Entry 8XUB (X-ray diffraction, 2.50 A resolution); this record covers chains A and B.

[Chain A]
Molecule: Y-50 alpha
From: Homo sapiens
Amino-acid sequence (205 residues; each row starts with the number of its first residue; note: 13 numbers in that range are skipped by the numbering (no residue carries them; nothing is unmodelled there)):
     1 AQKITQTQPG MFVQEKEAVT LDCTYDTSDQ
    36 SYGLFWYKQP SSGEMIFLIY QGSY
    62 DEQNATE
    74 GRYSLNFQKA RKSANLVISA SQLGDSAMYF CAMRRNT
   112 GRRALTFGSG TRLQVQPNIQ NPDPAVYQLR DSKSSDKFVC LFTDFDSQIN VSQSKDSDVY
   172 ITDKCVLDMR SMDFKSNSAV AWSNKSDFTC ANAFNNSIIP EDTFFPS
Not modelled in the structure: 218
Cystine bridges: Cys23-Cys104, Cys151-Cys201
Covalently attached groups: N-acetylglucosamine (NAG) linked to Asn65
Reported in the primary citation:
  - mutagenesis - R107A, R113A: decreased signaling
  - mutagenesis - R108A: unchanged signaling
  - mutagenesis - R114A: decreased signaling in response to TMM

[Chain B]
Molecule: Y-50 beta
From: Homo sapiens
Amino-acid sequence (249 residues; numbered 1 to 257 plus 5 insertion-coded residues; 13 numbers in that range are skipped by the numbering (no residue carries them; nothing is unmodelled there); the number before each row is that of its first residue; a row labelled like 111A-111B holds insertion residues (111A, then the next letters in order)):
     1 DTEVTQTPKH LVMGMTNKKS LKCEQHMGH
    37 RAMYWYKQKA KKPPELMFVY SY
    63 EKLSINESVP
    74 SRFSPECP
    83 NSSLLNLHLH ALQPEDSALY LCASSHLGL
111A-111B AG
  112C G
  112B I
  112A D
   112 GTDTQYFGPG TRLTVLEDLK NVFPPEVAVF EPSKAEISRT QKATLVCLAT GFYPPHVELS
   172 WWVNGKEVHD GVCTDPQPLK EQPALNDSRY ALSSRLRVSA TFWQDPRNHF RCQVQFYGLS
   232 ENDEWTQDRA KPVTQIVSAE AWGRAD
Not modelled in the structure: 1
Cystine bridges: Cys23-Cys104, Cys158-Cys223
Covalently attached groups: N-acetylglucosamine (NAG) linked to Asn68
Reported in the primary citation:
  - mutagenesis - D114A: decreased signaling in response to TMM

[How chain A and chain B interact]
Contacting residue pairs (92; chain A residue first):
  Phe40(A) - Thr115(B)
  Tyr42(A) - Gln116(B)  hydrogen bond (side chain-backbone)
  Tyr42(A) - Phe118(B)  hydrophobic
  Gln44(A) - Gln44(B)  hydrogen bond
  Gln44(A) - Leu101(B)
  Ser46(A) - Pro187(B)
  Gly48(A) - Leu101(B)
  Gly48(A) - Pro120(B)
  Met50(A) - Pro50(B)  hydrophobic
  Met50(A) - Leu103(B)  hydrophobic
  Met50(A) - Phe118(B)
  Phe52(A) - Thr115(B)
  Tyr55(A) - Thr113(B)
  Phe103(A) - Gln44(B)
  Arg107(A) - Asp114(B)  hydrogen bond (side chain-backbone)
  Arg113(A) - Tyr40(B)  hydrogen bond (backbone-side chain)
  Arg113(A) - Ser57(B)
  Arg113(A) - Ser66(B)
  Arg113(A) - Ile67(B)
  Arg114(A) - Tyr40(B)
  Arg114(A) - Leu109(B)
  Arg114(A) - Asp112A(B)  salt bridge
  Arg114(A) - Asp114(B)  salt bridge
  Arg114(A) - Gln116(B)
  Ala115(A) - Tyr42(B)
  Ala115(A) - Leu52(B)  hydrophobic
  Leu116(A) - Tyr42(B)  hydrogen bond (backbone-side chain)
  Leu116(A) - Gln116(B)
  Phe118(A) - Pro49(B)
  Phe118(A) - Pro50(B)
  Phe118(A) - Phe118(B)  hydrophobic
  Gly119(A) - Pro49(B)
  Arg123(A) - Pro187(B)
  Asp134(A) - Arg150(B)  salt bridge
  Tyr138(A) - Ser144(B)
  Tyr138(A) - Ala146(B)
  Tyr138(A) - Glu147(B)
  Tyr138(A) - Arg150(B)
  Tyr138(A) - Thr151(B)
  Gln139(A) - Ser144(B)
  Leu140(A) - Phe141(B)
  Leu140(A) - Glu142(B)
  Leu140(A) - Thr155(B)
  Leu140(A) - Val157(B)  hydrophobic
  Arg141(A) - Val140(B)
  Arg141(A) - Phe141(B)
  Arg141(A) - Glu142(B)  hydrogen bond (backbone-backbone)
  Asp142(A) - Ala139(B)
  Asp142(A) - Val140(B)
  Asp142(A) - Phe141(B)
  Ser143(A) - Val140(B)  hydrogen bond (backbone-backbone)
  Ser143(A) - Glu142(B)  hydrogen bond
  Ser143(A) - Glu251(B)
  Ser143(A) - Ala252(B)
  Phe149(A) - Phe141(B)  hydrophobic
  Val150(A) - Phe141(B)  hydrophobic
  Val150(A) - Leu159(B)  hydrophobic
  Leu152(A) - Thr155(B)
  Asp155(A) - Thr151(B)
  Asp155(A) - Arg208(B)  salt bridge
  Ser168(A) - Pro194(B)
  Tyr171(A) - Leu190(B)  hydrophobic
  Tyr171(A) - Lys191(B)
  Tyr171(A) - Glu192(B)  hydrogen bond (side chain-backbone)
  Ile172(A) - Leu190(B)
  Thr173(A) - Asp186(B)  hydrogen bond
  Thr173(A) - Ser204(B)  hydrogen bond
  Thr173(A) - Arg206(B)
  Cys176(A) - Cys184(B)  disulfide
  Cys176(A) - Thr185(B)
  Cys176(A) - Arg206(B)
  Val177(A) - Cys184(B)  hydrogen bond (backbone-side chain)
  Leu178(A) - Gly182(B)
  Leu178(A) - Arg206(B)
  Leu178(A) - Arg208(B)
  Asp179(A) - Asp181(B)
  Asp179(A) - Gly182(B)  hydrogen bond (backbone-backbone)
  Met180(A) - Lys153(B)
  Met180(A) - Asp181(B)
  Met180(A) - Arg208(B)
  Arg181(A) - Asp181(B)  hydrogen bond (backbone-side chain)
  Ser182(A) - Asp181(B)
  Phe185(A) - Lys153(B)
  Phe185(A) - Arg208(B)
  Ser187(A) - Arg208(B)  hydrogen bond
  Ser189(A) - Arg206(B)  hydrogen bond
  Ala190(A) - Arg206(B)
  Val191(A) - Arg206(B)
  Trp193(A) - Leu159(B)  hydrophobic
  Trp193(A) - Ala202(B)  hydrophobic
  Phe215(A) - Arg150(B)
  Pro217(A) - Ala146(B)  hydrophobic
Interface residues without a listed pair, chain A (53 interface residues in all): Glu49, Ala136, Lys148, Thr154, Asp174, Met183
Interface residues without a listed pair, chain B (58 interface residues in all): Val55, Gly112, Tyr117, Gly119, Pro143, Leu156, Thr161, Val183, Val209, Ser210
Inter-chain disulfides: Cys176(A)-Cys184(B)

[In short]
53 residues of chain A face 58 of chain B across their interface, with 1 disulfide bond, 16 hydrogen bonds and
4 salt bridges. Polar contacts include Arg114(A)-Asp112A(B), Arg114(A)-Asp114(B) and Asp134(A)-Arg150(B). The
paper reports that R107A and R113A of chain A reduce signaling; R114A of chain A reduces signaling in response
to TMM; 5 substitutions were tested in all.
Here chain A is Y-50 alpha and chain B is Y-50 beta, both from Homo sapiens. Entry 8XUB (Crystal structure of
Y-50 TCR) was determined by X-ray diffraction (same publication as 8ZO4 and 8ZOX).
